5DWA - chains A and B of the 4 polymer chains in the assembly; structure by X-ray diffraction, 1.50 A resolution.

# Chain A (and B)
Protein: Type-2 restriction enzyme AgeI
From: Thalassobius gelatinovorus
Notes: EC 3.1.21.4; chain B of this document is another copy of the same molecule, construct and numbering; everything in this record applies to it too
Reference sequence: Q9KHV6 (T2A1_THAGE); numbering as in UniProt (aligned over 1-278)
Chain sequence (278 residues; numbered 1 to 278; the number before each row is that of its first residue):
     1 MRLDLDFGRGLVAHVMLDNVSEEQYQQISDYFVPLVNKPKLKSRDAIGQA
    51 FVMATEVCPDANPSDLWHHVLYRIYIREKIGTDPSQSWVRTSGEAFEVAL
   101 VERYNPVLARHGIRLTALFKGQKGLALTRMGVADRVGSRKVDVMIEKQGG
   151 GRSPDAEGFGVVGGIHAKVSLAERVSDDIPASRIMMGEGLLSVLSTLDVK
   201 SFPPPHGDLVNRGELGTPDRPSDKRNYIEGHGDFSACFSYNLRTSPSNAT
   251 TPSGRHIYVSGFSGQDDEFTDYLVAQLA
What the authors report for this chain:
  - conformationally variable residues (helix shift, loop rearrangement, order/disorder transition, side-chain flip): F7 to L11, F119 to V141, A172 to L191, P203 to R225
  - binding site for the 11-nt DNA strand: K200
  - contacts within the chain: E173-D223
  - mutagenesis - S138A: unchanged catalytic activity on lambda DNA
  - mutagenesis - D177A (50-fold), D223A (5-fold): decreased catalytic activity on lambda DNA
  - mutagenesis - Q86A, D178A: decreased catalytic activity
  - mutagenesis - D142A: abolished catalytic activity
  - mutagenesis - D142A: unchanged binding to specific DNA
  - mutagenesis - D177A, D178A, D223A: increased binding to non-canonical DNA
  - mutagenesis - D177A, D178A, D223A: increased binding to non-canonical NC DNA
  - specificity-determining residues: D177, D178, D223

# Chain A / chain B interface
Pairs across the interface - 9 pairs, chain A then chain B:
  G137(A) - S176(B)
  R139(A) - R174(B)
  R139(A) - D223(B)  salt bridge
  K140(A) - R174(B)
  S176(A) - D177(B)
  D177(A) - R174(B)
  D177(A) - D177(B)
  I179(A) - V136(B)  hydrophobic
  R183(A) - V136(B)
Also at the interface, not in a pair above, chain A (9 interface residues in all): V136, P180
Also at the interface, not in a pair above, chain B (6 interface residues in all): I179

# Summary
9 residues of chain A and 6 residues of chain B are in contact; the contacts include 1 salt bridge. The
salt-bridged pair is R139(A)-D223(B). From the paper: a binding site for the 11-nt DNA strand at K200(A);
D177A, D178A and D223A of chain A increase binding to non-canonical DNA; 6 substitutions were tested in all.
Both chains are Type-2 restriction enzyme AgeI (Thalassobius gelatinovorus). Entry 5DWA (Crystal structure of
pre-specific restriction endonuclease AgeI-DNA complex) was determined by X-ray diffraction (same publication
as 5DWB and 5DWC).
